Entry 6UB9 (X-ray diffraction, 2.78 A resolution); this record covers chains B and D of the 4 polymer chains in the assembly.

# Chain B (and D)
Name: Tryptophan synthase beta chain
From: Mycobacterium tuberculosis (strain ATCC 25618 / H37Rv)
Notes: EC 4.2.1.20; chain D of this document is another copy of the same molecule, construct and numbering; everything in this record applies to it too
UniProtKB: P9WFX9 (TRPB_MYCTU); residues 1-410 here correspond to UniProt positions 13-422 (UniProt number = residue number + 12)
Amino-acid sequence (410 residues; each row starts with the number of its first residue):
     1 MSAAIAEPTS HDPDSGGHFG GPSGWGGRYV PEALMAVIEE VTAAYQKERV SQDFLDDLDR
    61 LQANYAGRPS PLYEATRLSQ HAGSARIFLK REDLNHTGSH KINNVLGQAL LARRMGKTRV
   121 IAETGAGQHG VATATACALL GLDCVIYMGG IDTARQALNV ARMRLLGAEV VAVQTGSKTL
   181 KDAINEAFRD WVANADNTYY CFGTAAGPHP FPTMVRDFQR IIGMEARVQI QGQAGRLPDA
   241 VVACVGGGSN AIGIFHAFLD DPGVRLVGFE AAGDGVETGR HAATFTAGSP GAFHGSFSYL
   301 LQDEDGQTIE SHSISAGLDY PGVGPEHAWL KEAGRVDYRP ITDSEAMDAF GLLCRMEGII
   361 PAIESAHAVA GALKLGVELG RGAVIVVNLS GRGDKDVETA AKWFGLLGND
Not modelled in the structure: 1-4, 409-410 (chain D: 1-8, 408-410)
Metal / ion sites: Cs+: Gly246, Ala282, Thr284, Tyr320, Gly322
Residues lining bound ligands:
  - H9V ((2R,3S,4R)-3-(4'-chloro-2',6'-difluoro[1,1'-biphenyl]-4-yl)-4-(fluoromethyl)azetidine-2-carbonitrile): Val30, Pro31, Leu34, Ile184, Asn185, Phe188, Trp191, Tyr200, Phe202, Gly207, Pro208, Phe211, Phe293, His294, Gly295
  - P1T (2-[({3-hydroxy-2-methyl-5-[(phosphonooxy)methyl]pyridin-4-yl}methyl)amino]acrylic acid): Ser99, His100, Lys101, Glu123, Thr124, Gly125, Ala126, Gly127, Gln128, His129, Gly130, Leu180, Gly203, Thr204, Cys244, Val245, Gly246, Gly247, Gly248, Ser249, Asn250, Ala251, Gly317, Leu318, Ala362, Glu364, Ser365, Ser390, Gly391, Lys395

# Chain B / chain D interface
Pairs across the interface (74; chain B residue first):
  Ala63(B) - Pro71(D)
  Asn64(B) - Pro71(D)
  Asn64(B) - Leu72(D)
  Asn64(B) - Tyr73(D)
  Asn64(B) - Gln233(D)
  Tyr65(B) - Tyr73(D)
  Tyr65(B) - Arg91(D)  hydrogen bond (backbone-side chain)
  Tyr65(B) - Glu357(D)  hydrogen bond (side chain-backbone)
  Tyr65(B) - Gly358(D)  hydrogen bond (side chain-backbone)
  Gly67(B) - Pro71(D)
  Gly67(B) - Leu94(D)
  Pro71(B) - Ala63(D)
  Pro71(B) - Asn64(D)
  Leu72(B) - Asn64(D)
  Tyr73(B) - Asn64(D)
  Tyr73(B) - Tyr65(D)
  Tyr73(B) - Leu139(D)
  Arg77(B) - Ala138(D)  hydrogen bond (side chain-backbone)
  Arg77(B) - Leu139(D)  hydrogen bond (side chain-backbone)
  Arg91(B) - Tyr65(D)  hydrogen bond (side chain-backbone)
  Arg91(B) - His96(D)  hydrogen bond
  Leu94(B) - Tyr65(D)
  Leu94(B) - Leu94(D)
  Leu94(B) - His96(D)
  His96(B) - Arg91(D)  hydrogen bond
  His96(B) - Leu94(D)
  His96(B) - Gly358(D)  hydrogen bond (side chain-backbone)
  His96(B) - Ile359(D)
  Thr135(B) - Gly358(D)
  Ala138(B) - Arg77(D)  hydrogen bond (backbone-side chain)
  Ala138(B) - Cys354(D)
  Ala138(B) - Arg355(D)
  Ala138(B) - Met356(D)
  Ala138(B) - Gly358(D)
  Leu139(B) - Tyr73(D)
  Leu139(B) - Arg77(D)  hydrogen bond (backbone-side chain)
  Leu139(B) - Met356(D)
  Leu139(B) - Glu357(D)
  Ala161(B) - Val397(D)  hydrophobic
  Arg162(B) - Ile360(D)
  Arg162(B) - Asp394(D)  salt bridge
  Arg162(B) - Val397(D)
  Arg164(B) - Leu406(D)  hydrogen bond (side chain-backbone)
  Leu165(B) - Cys354(D)
  Leu165(B) - Val397(D)  hydrophobic
  Leu165(B) - Leu406(D)  hydrophobic
  Leu166(B) - Cys354(D)
  Leu166(B) - Gly358(D)
  Leu166(B) - Ile360(D)  hydrophobic
  Cys354(B) - Ala138(D)
  Cys354(B) - Leu165(D)
  Cys354(B) - Leu166(D)
  Arg355(B) - Ala138(D)
  Met356(B) - Ala138(D)
  Met356(B) - Leu139(D)
  Glu357(B) - Tyr65(D)  hydrogen bond (backbone-side chain)
  Glu357(B) - Leu139(D)
  Gly358(B) - Tyr65(D)
  Gly358(B) - His96(D)  hydrogen bond (backbone-side chain)
  Gly358(B) - Thr135(D)  hydrogen bond (backbone-side chain)
  Gly358(B) - Ala138(D)
  Gly358(B) - Leu166(D)
  Ile360(B) - Arg162(D)
  Ile360(B) - Leu166(D)  hydrophobic
  Arg392(B) - Arg392(D)
  Arg392(B) - Asp394(D)  salt bridge
  Asp394(B) - Arg162(D)  salt bridge
  Asp394(B) - Arg392(D)  salt bridge
  Asp394(B) - Asp394(D)
  Val397(B) - Leu158(D)  hydrophobic
  Val397(B) - Ala161(D)  hydrophobic
  Val397(B) - Arg162(D)
  Leu406(B) - Arg164(D)
  Leu406(B) - Leu165(D)  hydrophobic
Also at the interface, not in a pair above, chain B (40 interface residues in all): Leu61, Ala66, Asp93, Gly141, Leu158, Gln233, Phe350, Ile359, Ala400, Ala401, Phe404
Also at the interface, not in a pair above, chain D (42 interface residues in all): Arg60, Leu61, Ala66, Gly67, Asn95, Gly141, Phe350, Ala400, Ala401, Phe404, Leu407

# In short
The interface between chain B and chain D involves 40 residues on one side and 42 on the other, with 15
hydrogen bonds and 4 salt bridges. Among the polar pairs are Arg162(B)-Asp394(D), Arg392(B)-Asp394(D) and
Tyr65(B)-Arg91(D). Ligands of chain B: compound P1T and compound H9V.
Both chains are Tryptophan synthase beta chain (Mycobacterium tuberculosis (strain ATCC 25618 / H37Rv)). Entry
6UB9 (Crystal structure of tryptophan synthase from M. tuberculosis - AMINOACRYLATE- AND BRD6309-BOUND FORM)
was determined by X-ray diffraction.
